PDB entry 7TR6 | electron microscopy, 3.40 A resolution | chains I and R of the 15 polymer chains in the assembly

Chain I:
Protein: Cas7a
Organism: Pyrococcus furiosus DSM 3638
UniProt: Q8U333 (Q8U333_PYRFU); residues 1-336 here = UniProt positions 1-336
Sequence (336 residues; numbered 1 to 336; the number before each row is that of its first residue):
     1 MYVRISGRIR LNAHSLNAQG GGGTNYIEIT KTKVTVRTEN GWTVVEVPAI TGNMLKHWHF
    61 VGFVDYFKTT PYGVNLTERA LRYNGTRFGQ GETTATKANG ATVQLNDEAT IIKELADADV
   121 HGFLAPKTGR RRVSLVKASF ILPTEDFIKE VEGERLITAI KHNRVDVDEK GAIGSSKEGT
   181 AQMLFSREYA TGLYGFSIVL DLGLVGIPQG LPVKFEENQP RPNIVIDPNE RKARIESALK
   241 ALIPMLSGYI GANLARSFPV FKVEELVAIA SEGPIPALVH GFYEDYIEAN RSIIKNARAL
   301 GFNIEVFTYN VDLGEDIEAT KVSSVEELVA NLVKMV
Not modelled in the structure: 336

Chain R:
Molecule: crRNA
Organism: Escherichia coli
Sequence (45 nucleotides; row label = number of the first residue in the row):
     1 AUUGAAAGAG UGCUUCCCCA AACCCUUAAC UGGUUGUAAC AGUUG

Chain I / chain R interface:
Pairs across the interface (55):
  Asn17(I) with A9(R), hydrogen bond to the phosphate; G10(R), hydrogen bond to the phosphate
  Ala18(I) with A9(R), phosphate contact; G10(R), hydrogen bond to the phosphate
  Gln19(I) with A9(R), base contact
  Gly20(I) with A9(R), base contact; G10(R), hydrogen bond to the phosphate
  Gly21(I) with A9(R), base contact
  Gly22(I) with A9(R), base contact
  Thr51(I) with A9(R), hydrogen bond to the phosphate
  Asn53(I) with A7(R), hydrogen bond to the sugar; G8(R), sugar contact; A9(R), hydrogen bond to the phosphate
  Met54(I) with G8(R), phosphate contact; A9(R), phosphate contact
  Lys56(I) with A6(R), salt bridge to the phosphate; A7(R), salt bridge to the phosphate
  His57(I) with G8(R), stacking on the base
  Gly85(I) with A6(R), hydrogen bond to the sugar; A7(R), sugar contact
  Thr86(I) with A6(R), hydrogen bond to the sugar
  Arg87(I) with A6(R), hydrogen bond to the phosphate; A7(R), salt bridge to the phosphate
  His121(I) with A6(R), sugar contact
  Gly122(I) with A5(R), sugar contact
  Phe123(I) with A5(R), hydrogen bond to the sugar
  Leu124(I) with A5(R), base contact; A6(R), base contact
  Arg131(I) with U2(R), salt bridge to the phosphate; G4(R), hydrogen bond to the base; A5(R), hydrogen bond to the base
  Arg132(I) with A5(R), hydrogen bond to the sugar
  Val133(I) with A1(R), base contact; A5(R), sugar contact
  Ser134(I) with A5(R), phosphate contact; A6(R), hydrogen bond to the phosphate
  Lys161(I) with U15(R), hydrogen bond to the base
  His162(I) with U15(R), salt bridge to the phosphate
  Asn163(I) with C13(R), hydrogen bond to the sugar; U14(R), phosphate contact; U15(R), hydrogen bond to the phosphate; C16(R), base contact
  Arg164(I) with G12(R), base contact; C13(R), base contact
  Val165(I) with U14(R), phosphate contact
  Phe185(I) with C13(R), base contact
  Leu204(I) with A1(R), base contact
  Gln209(I) with A1(R), hydrogen bond to the base
  Ala252(I) with G10(R), phosphate contact; U11(R), phosphate contact
  Asn253(I) with U11(R), hydrogen bond to the phosphate
  Ala255(I) with G12(R), phosphate contact
  Arg256(I) with U11(R), sugar contact; G12(R), salt bridge to the phosphate; C13(R), base contact
Interface residues without a listed pair, chain I (38 interface residues in all): Tyr83, Leu184, Asp201, Leu254

Overview:
Chain I and chain R form an interface of 38 and 15 residues respectively; the contacts include 20 hydrogen
bonds, 6 salt bridges and 1 aromatic stacking contact. Among the polar pairs are Arg131(I)-G4(R),
Arg131(I)-A5(R) and Lys161(I)-U15(R).
Chain I is Cas7a (Pyrococcus furiosus DSM 3638) and chain R is crRNA (Escherichia coli); the structure,
Cascade complex from type I-A CRISPR-Cas system, was determined by electron microscopy (same publication as
7TR8, 7TR9 and 7TRA).
